PDB entry 4PNX | X-ray diffraction, 2.41 A resolution | chain A

# Chain A
Protein: Lactoperoxidase
From: Bos taurus
Notes: EC 1.11.1.7
Reference sequence: P80025 (PERL_BOVIN); residues 1-595 here correspond to UniProt positions 118-712 (UniProt number = residue number + 117)
Amino-acid sequence (595 residues; each row starts with the number of its first residue):
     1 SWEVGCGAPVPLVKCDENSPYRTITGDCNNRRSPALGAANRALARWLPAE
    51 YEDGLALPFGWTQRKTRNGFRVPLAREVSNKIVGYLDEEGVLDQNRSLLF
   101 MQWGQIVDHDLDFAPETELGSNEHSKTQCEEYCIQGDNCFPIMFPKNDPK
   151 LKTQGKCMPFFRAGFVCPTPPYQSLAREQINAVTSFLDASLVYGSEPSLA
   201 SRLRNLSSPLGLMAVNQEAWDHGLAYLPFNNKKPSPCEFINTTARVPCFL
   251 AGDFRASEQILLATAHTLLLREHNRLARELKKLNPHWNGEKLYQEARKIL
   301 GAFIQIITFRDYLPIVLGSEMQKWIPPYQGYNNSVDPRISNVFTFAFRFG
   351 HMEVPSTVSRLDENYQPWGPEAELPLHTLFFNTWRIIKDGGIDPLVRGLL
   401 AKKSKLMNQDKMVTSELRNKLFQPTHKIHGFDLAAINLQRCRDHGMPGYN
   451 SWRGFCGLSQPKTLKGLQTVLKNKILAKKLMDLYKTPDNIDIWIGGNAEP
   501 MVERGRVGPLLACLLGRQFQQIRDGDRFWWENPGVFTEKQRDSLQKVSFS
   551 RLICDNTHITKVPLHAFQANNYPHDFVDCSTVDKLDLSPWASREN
Disulfide bonds: Cys6-Cys167, Cys15-Cys28, Cys129-Cys139, Cys133-Cys157, Cys237-Cys248, Cys456-Cys513, Cys554-Cys579
Covalent attachments: N-acetylglucosamine (NAG) linked to Asn205
Modified residues: Ser198 (phosphoserine; SEP)
Bound ions: Ca2+: Asp110, Thr184, Phe186, Asp188, Ser190; heme Fe near His351 (its only coordinating residue here)
Ligand contacts:
  - bromomethane (BMM): Gln105, His109, Arg255, Glu258
  - heme (HEM): Met101, Gly104, Gln105, Asp108, Asp112, Phe113, Ala114, Glu116, Arg255, Glu258, Gln259, Tyr312, Thr344, Phe347, Arg348, Phe349, Gly350, His351, Val354, Leu376, Phe380, Leu417, Leu421, Gln423, Leu433, Ile436, Arg440
  - N-acetylglucosamine (NAG; 2-acetamido-2-deoxy-beta-D-glucopyranose), molecule 1: Asn95, Arg96, Ile315, Gln568
  - N-acetylglucosamine (NAG), molecule 2: Asn241, Thr243, Ala244, Trp384, Lys388
  - N-acetylglucosamine (NAG), molecule 3: Asn332, Ser334, Val335
Swiss-Prot annotation at these positions:
  - active site: His109 (Proton acceptor)
  - binding site (heme b): Asp108, Glu258, His351
  - binding site (Ca(2+)): Asp110, Thr184, Phe186, Asp188, Ser190
  - site: Arg255 (Transition state stabilizer)
  - modified residue: Ser198 (Phosphoserine), Tyr365 (3'-nitrotyrosine)
  - glycosylation (N-linked (GlcNAc...) asparagine): Asn95, Asn205, Asn241, Asn332

# Overview
Ligands of chain A: heme, 3 copies of N-acetylglucosamine and bromomethane. N-acetylglucosamine is covalently
linked to Asn205. Asp110, Thr184, Phe186, Asp188 and Ser190 form the Ca2+ site. Curated annotation (UniProt)
lists active-site residue His109, 3 heme b-binding residues and 5 Ca2+-binding residues.
Chain A is Lactoperoxidase (Bos taurus); the structure, Crystal structure of the complex of lactoperoxidase
with bromo methane at 2.41 angstrom resolution, was determined by X-ray diffraction, deposited together with
5GLS, 5B72, 3TGY and 2QPK.
